PDB entry 5A2Z | X-ray diffraction, 2.45 A resolution | chains A and B

[Chain A (and B)]
Name: Mitochondrial protein
Organism: Gallus gallus
Notes: chain B of this document is another copy of the same molecule, construct and numbering; everything in this record applies to it too
Reference sequence: F1NBW0 (F1NBW0_CHICK); numbering as in UniProt (aligned over 37-568)
Amino-acid sequence (555 residues; row label = number of the first residue in the row):
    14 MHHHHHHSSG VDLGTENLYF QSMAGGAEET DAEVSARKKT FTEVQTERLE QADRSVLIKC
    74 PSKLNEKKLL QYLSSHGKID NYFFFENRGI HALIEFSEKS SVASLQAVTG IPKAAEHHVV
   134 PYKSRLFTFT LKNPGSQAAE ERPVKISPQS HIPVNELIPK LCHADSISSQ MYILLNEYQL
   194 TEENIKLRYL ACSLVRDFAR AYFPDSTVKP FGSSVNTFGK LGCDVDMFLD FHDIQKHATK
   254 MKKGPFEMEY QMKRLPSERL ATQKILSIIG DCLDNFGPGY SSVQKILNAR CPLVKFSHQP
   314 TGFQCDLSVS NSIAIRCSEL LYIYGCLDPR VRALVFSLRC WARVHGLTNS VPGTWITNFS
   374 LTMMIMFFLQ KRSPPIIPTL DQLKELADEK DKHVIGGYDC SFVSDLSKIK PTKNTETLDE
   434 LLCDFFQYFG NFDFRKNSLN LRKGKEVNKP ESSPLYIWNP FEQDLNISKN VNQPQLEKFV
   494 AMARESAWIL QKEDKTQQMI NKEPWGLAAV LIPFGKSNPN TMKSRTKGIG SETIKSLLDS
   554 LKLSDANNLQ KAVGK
Unresolved in the structure: 14-51, 246-255, 528-568 (chain B: 14-51, 127-130, 246-255, 528-568)
Construct notes: expression tag (14-36)
Ion coordination: Mg2+: Asp237, Asp239 (together with GTP)
Ligand contacts: GTP (guanosine-5'-triphosphate): Gly225, Ser226, Cys236, Asp239, Arg352, Asn371, Phe372
What the authors report for this chain:
  - binding site for GTP: Asn472
  - mutagenesis - D237N: abolished catalytic activity (poly(A) activity)
  - mutagenesis - N472D: decreased catalytic activity on poly(A) tail length
  - mutagenesis - K76E/K80E/K81E, K112E: decreased catalytic activity (poly(A) polymerization activity)
  - mutagenesis - R272E: abolished catalytic activity on poly(A) tail synthesis

[Chain A / chain B interface]
Residue-residue contacts - 133 pairs, chain A then chain B:
  Leu82(A) - Phe259(B)  hydrophobic
  Tyr85(A) - Gly257(B)
  Tyr85(A) - Pro258(B)
  Tyr85(A) - Phe259(B)  hydrophobic
  Tyr85(A) - Met261(B)  hydrogen bond
  Gln119(A) - Tyr263(B)  hydrogen bond (backbone-side chain)
  Val121(A) - Met261(B)  hydrophobic
  Thr122(A) - Met261(B)
  Thr122(A) - Glu262(B)
  Thr122(A) - Tyr263(B)
  Gly123(A) - Met261(B)  hydrogen bond (backbone-backbone)
  Gly123(A) - Glu262(B)
  Gly123(A) - Tyr263(B)  hydrogen bond (backbone-backbone)
  Pro125(A) - Glu262(B)
  Pro125(A) - Tyr263(B)
  Pro125(A) - Met265(B)
  Ala127(A) - Arg267(B)  hydrogen bond (backbone-side chain)
  Ala128(A) - Arg267(B)
  His130(A) - Glu271(B)
  His131(A) - Arg267(B)
  His131(A) - Leu268(B)  hydrogen bond (backbone-backbone)
  His131(A) - Pro269(B)  hydrogen bond (side chain-backbone)
  His131(A) - Ser270(B)
  Val132(A) - Lys266(B)
  Val133(A) - Met265(B)
  Val133(A) - Leu268(B)  hydrophobic
  Pro134(A) - Phe216(B)
  Pro134(A) - Met265(B)
  Tyr135(A) - Tyr215(B)
  Tyr135(A) - Phe216(B)
  Tyr135(A) - Met265(B)
  Lys136(A) - Asp218(B)  salt bridge
  Lys136(A) - Tyr263(B)
  Ser137(A) - Tyr263(B)
  Leu139(A) - Tyr263(B)
  Leu139(A) - Gln264(B)  hydrogen bond (backbone-backbone)
  Phe140(A) - Glu262(B)
  Thr141(A) - Glu262(B)  hydrogen bond (backbone-backbone)
  Thr141(A) - Gln264(B)
  Phe142(A) - Met261(B)  hydrophobic
  Thr143(A) - Phe259(B)
  Thr143(A) - Glu260(B)  hydrogen bond (backbone-backbone)
  Leu144(A) - Phe259(B)  hydrophobic
  Lys145(A) - Lys256(B)
  Lys145(A) - Gly257(B)  hydrogen bond (side chain-backbone)
  Lys145(A) - Pro258(B)  hydrogen bond (backbone-backbone)
  Lys145(A) - Phe259(B)
  Lys145(A) - Glu260(B)
  Phe211(A) - Tyr215(B)
  Ala214(A) - Ala214(B)
  Ala214(A) - Tyr215(B)  hydrophobic
  Tyr215(A) - Val133(B)
  Tyr215(A) - Pro134(B)
  Tyr215(A) - Tyr135(B)
  Tyr215(A) - Phe211(B)  hydrogen bond (side chain-backbone)
  Tyr215(A) - Ala214(B)  hydrophobic
  Tyr215(A) - Tyr215(B)  hydrophobic
  Tyr215(A) - Cys285(B)  hydrophobic
  Tyr215(A) - Phe289(B)  hydrophobic
  Phe216(A) - Val133(B)  hydrophobic
  Phe216(A) - Pro134(B)
  Phe216(A) - Phe289(B)  hydrophobic
  Pro217(A) - Pro134(B)
  His245(A) - Val132(B)
  His245(A) - Pro134(B)
  Gly257(A) - Tyr85(B)
  Gly257(A) - Lys145(B)  hydrogen bond (backbone-side chain)
  Pro258(A) - Tyr85(B)
  Pro258(A) - Lys145(B)  hydrogen bond (backbone-backbone)
  Phe259(A) - Leu82(B)  hydrophobic
  Phe259(A) - Phe142(B)  hydrophobic
  Phe259(A) - Thr143(B)
  Phe259(A) - Lys145(B)
  Glu260(A) - Thr141(B)
  Glu260(A) - Phe142(B)
  Glu260(A) - Thr143(B)  hydrogen bond (backbone-backbone)
  Glu260(A) - Lys145(B)
  Met261(A) - Tyr85(B)  hydrogen bond
  Met261(A) - Val121(B)
  Met261(A) - Thr122(B)
  Met261(A) - Gly123(B)  hydrogen bond (backbone-backbone)
  Met261(A) - Thr141(B)
  Met261(A) - Phe142(B)  hydrophobic
  Glu262(A) - Thr122(B)
  Glu262(A) - Gly123(B)
  Glu262(A) - Pro125(B)
  Glu262(A) - Leu139(B)
  Glu262(A) - Phe140(B)
  Glu262(A) - Thr141(B)  hydrogen bond (backbone-backbone)
  Tyr263(A) - Gln119(B)  hydrogen bond (side chain-backbone)
  Tyr263(A) - Thr122(B)
  Tyr263(A) - Gly123(B)  hydrogen bond (backbone-backbone)
  Tyr263(A) - Pro125(B)
  Tyr263(A) - Ser137(B)
  Tyr263(A) - Leu139(B)
  Tyr263(A) - Phe140(B)  hydrophobic
  Gln264(A) - Leu139(B)  hydrogen bond (backbone-backbone)
  Gln264(A) - Pro291(B)
  Gln264(A) - Gly292(B)
  Met265(A) - Ile124(B)  hydrophobic
  Met265(A) - Val133(B)
  Met265(A) - Pro134(B)
  Met265(A) - Tyr135(B)
  Met265(A) - Lys136(B)
  Met265(A) - Pro291(B)  hydrophobic
  Lys266(A) - Val132(B)
  Lys266(A) - Val133(B)  hydrogen bond (backbone-backbone)
  Lys266(A) - Leu286(B)  hydrogen bond (side chain-backbone)
  Lys266(A) - Asp287(B)  hydrogen bond (side chain-backbone)
  Lys266(A) - Asn288(B)
  Lys266(A) - Phe289(B)
  Lys266(A) - Gly290(B)  hydrogen bond (side chain-backbone)
  Lys266(A) - Pro291(B)
  Lys266(A) - Tyr293(B)  hydrogen bond (side chain-backbone)
  Arg267(A) - His131(B)
  Arg267(A) - Val132(B)
  Leu268(A) - His131(B)  hydrogen bond (backbone-backbone)
  Leu268(A) - Val132(B)
  Leu268(A) - Val133(B)  hydrophobic
  Lys277(A) - Asn288(B)
  Ile278(A) - Phe289(B)  hydrophobic
  Ile281(A) - Asp284(B)
  Ile281(A) - Asn288(B)
  Asp284(A) - Ile281(B)
  Asp284(A) - Asp284(B)
  Cys285(A) - Tyr215(B)  hydrogen bond
  Cys285(A) - Ile281(B)  hydrophobic
  Asn288(A) - Lys277(B)  hydrogen bond
  Phe289(A) - Tyr215(B)  hydrophobic
  Phe289(A) - Phe216(B)  hydrophobic
  Phe289(A) - Ile278(B)  hydrophobic
  Phe289(A) - Ile281(B)  hydrophobic
  Pro291(A) - Gln264(B)
Other interface residues (no listed pair), chain A (57 interface residues in all): Lys72, Lys81, Leu118, Ile124, Lys126, Lys256, Pro313
Other interface residues (no listed pair), chain B (61 interface residues in all): Lys81, Leu144, Ala212, Phe244, Ala274, Pro313

[In short]
57 residues of chain A face 61 of chain B across their interface, with 30 hydrogen bonds and 1 salt bridge.
Among the polar pairs are Lys136(A)-Asp218(B), Tyr85(A)-Met261(B) and Gln119(A)-Tyr263(B). The paper reports a
binding site for GTP at Asn472(A); K76E/K80E/K81E and K112E of chain A reduce catalytic activity (poly(A)
polymerization activity); 5 substitutions were tested in all.
Chain A and chain B are both Mitochondrial protein (Gallus gallus); the structure, Crystal structure of mtPAP
in complex with GTP, was determined by X-ray diffraction (same publication as 5A2V, 5A2W, 5A2X, 5A2Y and
5A30).
